8EF5 - chains A and E of the 7 polymer chains in the assembly; structure by electron microscopy, 3.30 A resolution.

== Chain A ==
Molecule: Guanine nucleotide-binding protein G(i) subunit alpha-1
Source organism: Homo sapiens
UniProtKB: P63096 (GNAI1_HUMAN); numbering as in UniProt (aligned over 1-354)
Amino-acid sequence (354 residues; row label = number of the first residue in the row):
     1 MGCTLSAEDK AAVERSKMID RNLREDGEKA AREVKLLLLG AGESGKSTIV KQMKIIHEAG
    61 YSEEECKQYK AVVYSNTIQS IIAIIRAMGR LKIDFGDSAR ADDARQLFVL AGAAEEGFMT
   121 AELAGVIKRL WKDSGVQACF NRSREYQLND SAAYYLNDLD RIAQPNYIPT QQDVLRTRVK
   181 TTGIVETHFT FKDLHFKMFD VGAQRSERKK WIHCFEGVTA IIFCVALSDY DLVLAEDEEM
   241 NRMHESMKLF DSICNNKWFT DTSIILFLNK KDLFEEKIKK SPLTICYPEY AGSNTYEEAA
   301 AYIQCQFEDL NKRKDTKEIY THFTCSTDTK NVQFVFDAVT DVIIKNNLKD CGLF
Disordered / not traced: 1-3, 56-181
Construct notes: conflict Ala203 (Gly in P63096), Ser326 (Ala in P63096)
Curated features (UniProtKB/Swiss-Prot):
  - region: Lys35 to Thr48 (G1 motif), Asp173 to Thr181 (G2 motif), Phe196 to Gly202, Gln204, Arg205 (G3 motif), Ile265 to Asp272 (G4 motif), Thr324, Cys325, Thr327 to Thr329 (G5 motif)
  - binding site (GTP): Glu43 to Thr48, Ser151, Leu175 to Thr181, Asp200 to Gly202, Gln204, Asn269 to Asp272
  - binding site (Mg(2+)): Ser47, Thr181
  - modified residue: Arg178 (ADP-ribosylarginine), Gln204 (Deamidated glutamine), Cys351 (ADP-ribosylcysteine)
  - lipidation: Gly2 (N-myristoyl glycine), Cys3 (S-palmitoyl cysteine)
  - natural variant: Gly40 (G40C: In NEDHISB; G40R: In NEDHISB), Gly45 (G45D: In NEDHISB), Thr48 (T48I: In NEDHISB; T48K: In NEDHISB), Gln52 (Q52P: In NEDHISB), Ser75 (deletion: In NEDHISB; uncertain significance), Gln172 (deletion: In NEDHISB), Asp173 (D173V: In NEDHISB), Glu186 to Phe189 (deletion: In NEDHISB; uncertain significance), Cys224 (C224Y: In NEDHISB), Lys270 (K270N: In NEDHISB; K270R: In NEDHISB), Asp272 (D272G: In NEDHISB), Val332 (V332E: In NEDHISB; uncertain significance)
  - mutagenesis: Gly42 (G42R: Abolishes switch to an activated conformation and dissociation from beta and gamma subunits upon GTP binding. Abolishes interaction with RGS family members), Glu116 (E116L: Enhances interaction (inactive GDP-bound) with RGS14), Gln147 (Q147L: Enhances interaction (inactive GDP-bound) with RGS14), Glu245 (E245L: Enhances interaction (inactive GDP-bound) with RGS14)

== Chain E ==
Molecule: scFv16
Source organism: synthetic construct
Notes: antibody fragment or engineered binder
Amino-acid sequence (248 residues; row label = number of the first residue in the row):
     1 MVQLVESGGG LVQPGGSRKL SCSASGFAFS SFGMHWVRQA PEKGLEWVAY ISSGSGTIYY
    61 ADTVKGRFTI SRDDPKNTLF LQMTSLRSED TAMYYCVRSI YYYGSSPFDF WGQGTTLTVS
   121 AGGGGSGGGG SGGGGSADIV MTQATSSVPV TPGESVSISC RSSKSLLHSN GNTYLYWFLQ
   181 RPGQSPQLLI YRMSNLASGV PDRFSGSGSG TAFTLTISRL EAEDVGVYYC MQHLEYPLTF
   241 GAGTKLEL
Disordered / not traced: 1, 122-137
Cystine bridges: Cys160-Cys230

== Chain A / chain E interface ==
Contacting residue pairs (22; chain A residue first):
  Thr4(A) - His168(E)  hydrogen bond (backbone-side chain)
  Leu5(A) - His168(E)
  Ser6(A) - His168(E)  hydrogen bond (backbone-side chain)
  Ser6(A) - Asn170(E)
  Ser6(A) - Tyr174(E)  hydrogen bond
  Ala7(A) - His233(E)
  Ala7(A) - Leu234(E)
  Glu8(A) - Tyr101(E)
  Glu8(A) - Pro107(E)
  Glu8(A) - Tyr174(E)
  Glu8(A) - Tyr176(E)  hydrogen bond
  Glu8(A) - His233(E)  salt bridge
  Asp9(A) - Asn170(E)  hydrogen bond
  Asp9(A) - Tyr174(E)
  Ala11(A) - Tyr101(E)  hydrophobic
  Glu14(A) - Ser52(E)  hydrogen bond
  Glu14(A) - Gly56(E)
  Glu14(A) - Thr57(E)
  Arg15(A) - Ser31(E)
  Arg15(A) - Ile100(E)
  Arg15(A) - Tyr101(E)
  Met18(A) - Ser53(E)  hydrogen bond
Interface residues without a listed pair, chain A (11 interface residues in all): Ala12
Interface residues without a listed pair, chain E (19 interface residues in all): Gly54, Tyr102, Arg192, Glu235, Tyr236

== Overview ==
11 residues of chain A and 19 residues of chain E are in contact, with 7 hydrogen bonds and 1 salt bridge.
Among the polar pairs are Glu8(A)-His233(E), Thr4(A)-His168(E) and Ser6(A)-His168(E).
Here chain A is Guanine nucleotide-binding protein G(i) subunit alpha-1 (Homo sapiens) and chain E is scFv16
(synthetic construct). Entry 8EF5 (Fentanyl-bound mu-opioid receptor-Gi complex) was determined by electron
microscopy (same publication as 8EF6, 8EFB, 8EFL, 8EFO and 8EFQ).
